4R9Y - chains H and B of the 4 polymer chains in the assembly; structure by X-ray diffraction, 4.11 A resolution (low resolution: residue-level contacts below are approximate; hydrogen-bond / salt-bridge calls are withheld).

Chain H:
Name: Platelet factor 4 antibody KKO heavy chain
Source organism: Mus musculus
Notes: antibody fragment or engineered binder
Sequence (218 residues; row label = number of the first residue in the row):
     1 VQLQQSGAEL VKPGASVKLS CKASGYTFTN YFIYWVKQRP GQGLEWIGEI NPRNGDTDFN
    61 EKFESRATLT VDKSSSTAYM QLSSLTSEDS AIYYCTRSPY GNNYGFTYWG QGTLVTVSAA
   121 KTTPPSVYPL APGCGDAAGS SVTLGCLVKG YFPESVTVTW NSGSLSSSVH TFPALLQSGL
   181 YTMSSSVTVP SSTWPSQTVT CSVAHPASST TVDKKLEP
Disulfides: Cys21-Cys95, Cys146-Cys201

Chain B:
Name: Platelet factor 4
Source organism: Homo sapiens
Reference sequence: P02776 (PLF4_HUMAN); residues 1-70 here correspond to UniProt positions 32-101 (UniProt number = residue number + 31)
Sequence (70 residues; each row starts with the number of its first residue):
     1 EAEEDGDLQC LCVKTTSQVR PRHITSLEVI KAGPHCPTAQ LIATLKNGRK ICLDLQAPLY
    61 KKIIKKLLES
Not modelled in the structure: 1-5
Disulfides: Cys10-Cys36, Cys12-Cys52

Interface between chain H and chain B:
Contacting residue pairs - 11 pairs, chain H then chain B:
  Tyr26(H) with Gln9(B)
  Tyr31(H) with Cys10(B)
  Tyr100(H) with Cys12(B); Val13(B); Ala39(B); Gln40(B); Cys52(B)
  Gly101(H) with Val13(B)
  Asn103(H) with Thr15(B)
  Tyr104(H) with Asp54(B); Leu55(B)
Also at the interface, not in a pair above, chain H (9 interface residues in all): Thr27, Asn30, Pro99
Also at the interface, not in a pair above, chain B (14 interface residues in all): Pro37, Thr38, Leu41, Gln56
From the paper, about this interface:
  - epitope / paratope residues, chain B: Ala32(B)

In short:
9 residues of chain H and 14 residues of chain B are in contact. The paper reports the epitope/paratope
residue Ala32(B).
Here chain H is Platelet factor 4 antibody KKO heavy chain (Mus musculus) and chain B is Platelet factor 4
(Homo sapiens). Entry 4R9Y (Crystal structure of KKOFab in complex with platelet factor 4) was determined by
X-ray diffraction (same publication as 4R97 and 4R9W).
